6CXA - chains A and D of the 4 polymer chains in the assembly; structure by X-ray diffraction, 2.65 A resolution.

[Chain A]
Protein: Antigen-presenting glycoprotein CD1d1
Source organism: Mus musculus
UniProtKB: A0A0R4J090 (A0A0R4J090_MOUSE); residues 1-279 here correspond to UniProt positions 19-297 (UniProt number = residue number + 18)
Chain sequence (285 residues; row label = number of the first residue in the row):
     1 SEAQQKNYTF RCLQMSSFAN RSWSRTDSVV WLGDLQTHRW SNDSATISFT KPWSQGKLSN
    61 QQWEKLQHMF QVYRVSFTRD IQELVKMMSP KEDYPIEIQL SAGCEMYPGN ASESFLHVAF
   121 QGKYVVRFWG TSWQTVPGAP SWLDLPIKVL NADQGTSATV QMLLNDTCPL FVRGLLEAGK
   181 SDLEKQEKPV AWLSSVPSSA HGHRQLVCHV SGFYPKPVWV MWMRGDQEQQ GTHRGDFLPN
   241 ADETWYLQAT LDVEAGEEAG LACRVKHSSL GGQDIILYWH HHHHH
Unresolved in the structure: 1-6, 197-203, 280-285
Disulfides: C208-C263
Covalent attachments: N-acetylglucosamine (NAG) linked to N20, N42; glycan linked to N165
Differences from the reference sequence: expression tag (280-285)
Metal / ion sites: Na+ site 1: E97, Q99; Na+ site 2: D144 (shared with H204(D) of chain D)
Residues lining bound ligands: EMG (N-[(2S,3S,4R)-3,4-dihydroxy-8-oxo-8-[(6-phenylhexyl)amino]-1-{[(2S,3R,4S,5R,6R)-3,4,5-trihydroxy-6-(hydroxymethyl)tetrahydro-2H-pyran-2-yl]oxy}octan-2-yl]icosanamide): F10, C12, V30, H38, I47, W63, L66, F70, V72, Y73, S76, F77, D80, I81, L84, V85, M88, I96, I98, L100, A102, G103, L116, V118, F120, W133, W142, L143, P146, L150, D153, G155, T156, T159, V160, L163, T167, C168, F171

[Chain D]
Protein: Chimeric T cell antigen receptor beta chain Vb8.2, vb11
Source organism: Mus musculus
Chain sequence (241 residues; numbered 0 to 240; the number before each row is that of its first residue; numbering starts at 0):
     0 MEAAVTQSPR NKVAVTGGKV TLSCNQTNNH NNMYWYRQDT GHGLRLIHYS YGAGSTEKGD
    60 IPDGYKASRP SQENFSLILE LATPSQTSVY FCASGDEGYT QYFGPGTRLL VLEDLRNVTP
   120 PKVSLFEPSK AEISHTQKAT LVCLATGFYP DHVELSWWVN GKEVHSGVCT DPQPLKEQPA
   180 LNDSRYSLSS RLRVSATFWQ NPRNHFRCQV QFYGLSENDE WTQDRAKPVT QIVSAEAWGR
   240 A
Unresolved in the structure: 0-1
Disulfides: C23-C91, C142-C207
Metal / ion sites: Na+ site 1: P149, H151, Y212; Na+ site 2: H204 (shared with D144(A) of chain A)

[How chain A and chain D interact]
Contacting residue pairs - 9 pairs, chain A then chain D:
  E83(A) with Y48(D), hydrogen bond; Y50(D), hydrogen bond
  K86(A) with Y48(D), hydrogen bond; Y50(D); E56(D)
  M87(A) with Y50(D), hydrophobic
  K148(A) with E96(D)
  V149(A) with E96(D)
  A152(A) with E96(D)
Also at the interface, not in a pair above, chain A (7 interface residues in all): L145
Also at the interface, not in a pair above, chain D (7 interface residues in all): N30, S54, G97

[Overview]
Chain A and chain D each contribute 7 residues to their interface, with 3 hydrogen bonds. Polar pairs include
E83(A)-Y48(D), E83(A)-Y50(D) and K86(A)-Y48(D). Ligands of chain A: compound EMG. Covalently linked
N-acetylglucosamine: at N20(A) and N42(A).
Chain A is Antigen-presenting glycoprotein CD1d1 and chain D is Chimeric T cell antigen receptor beta chain
Vb8.2, vb11, both from Mus musculus; the structure, Structure of alpha-GSA[20,6P] bound by CD1d and in complex
with the Va14Vb8.2 TCR, was determined by X-ray diffraction together with 6C5M, 6C69, 6C6A, 6C6C, 6C6E, 6C6H
and 10 further entries from the same study.
